PDB entry 9IPA | electron microscopy, 3.85 A resolution | chains A and B of the 3 polymer chains in the assembly

Chain A:
Protein: Epidermal growth factor receptor
From: Homo sapiens
Notes: EC 2.7.10.1
UniProtKB: P00533 (EGFR_HUMAN); residues 1-621 here correspond to UniProt positions 25-645 (UniProt number = residue number + 24)
Amino-acid sequence (627 residues; row label = number of the first residue in the row):
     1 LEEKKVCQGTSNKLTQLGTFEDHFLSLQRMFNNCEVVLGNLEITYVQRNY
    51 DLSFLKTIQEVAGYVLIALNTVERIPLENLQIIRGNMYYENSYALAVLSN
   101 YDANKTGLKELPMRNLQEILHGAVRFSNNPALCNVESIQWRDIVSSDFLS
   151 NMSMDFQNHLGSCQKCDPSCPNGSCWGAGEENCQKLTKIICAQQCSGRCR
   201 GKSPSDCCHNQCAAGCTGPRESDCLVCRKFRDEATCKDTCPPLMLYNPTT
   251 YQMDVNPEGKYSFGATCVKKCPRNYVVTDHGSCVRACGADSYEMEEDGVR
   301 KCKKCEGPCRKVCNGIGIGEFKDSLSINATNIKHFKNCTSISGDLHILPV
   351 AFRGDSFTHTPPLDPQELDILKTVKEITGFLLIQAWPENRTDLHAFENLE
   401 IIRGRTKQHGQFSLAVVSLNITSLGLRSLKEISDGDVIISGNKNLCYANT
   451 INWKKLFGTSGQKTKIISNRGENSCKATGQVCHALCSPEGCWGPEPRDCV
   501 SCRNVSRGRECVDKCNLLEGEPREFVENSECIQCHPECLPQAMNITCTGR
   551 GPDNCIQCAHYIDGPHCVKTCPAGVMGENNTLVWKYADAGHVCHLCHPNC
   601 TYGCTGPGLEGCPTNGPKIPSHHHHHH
Not modelled in the structure: 1-3, 9-22, 46-51, 70-72, 100-107, 156-172, 190-210, 216-222, 588-627
Construct notes: expression tag (622-627)
Swiss-Prot annotation at these positions:
  - modified residue: Ser205 (Phosphoserine)
  - glycosylation (N-linked (GlcNAc...) asparagine): Asn32 (complex), Asn49, Asn104, Asn151, Asn172, Asn328, Asn337, Asn389, Asn420, Asn504, Asn544, Asn579, Asn599 (high mannose)

Chain B:
Protein: HL-type bispecific diabody Ex3
From: synthetic construct
Notes: engineered mutation(s): Y52W
Amino-acid sequence (527 residues; row label = number of the first residue in the row):
     1 MAFAAQVQLVQSGGGVVQPGRSLRLSCKASGYTFTRYTMHWVRQAPGKGL
    51 EWIGYINPSRGYTNYNQKVKDRFTISRDNSKNTAFLQMDSLRPEDTGVYF
   101 CARYYDDHYSLDYWGQGTPVTVSSAGGGGSDIVMTQSPLSLPVTPGEPAS
   151 ISCRSSQNIVHNNGITYLEWYLQKPGQSPQLLIYKVSDRFSGVPDRFSGS
   201 GSGTDFTLKISRVEAEDVGVYYCFQGSHIPPTFGQGTKVEIKRAAAAGGG
   251 GSGGGGSGGGGSGGGGSQVQLVQSGAEVKKPGASVKVSCKASGYTFTSYW
   301 MHWVRQAPGQGLEWMGNIWPGSGGTNYAEKFKNRVTMTRDTSISTAYMEL
   351 SRLRSDDTAVYYCARSGGPYFFDYWGQGTLVTVSSAGGGGSDIQMTQSPS
   401 SLSASVGDRVTITCSASSSVSYMNWYQQTPGKAPKRWIYDTSKLASGVPS
   451 RFSGSGSGTDYTFTISSLQPEDIATYYCQQWSSNPFTFGQGTKLQITRAA
   501 AAEQKLISEEDLNLGGGMRGSHHHHHH
Not modelled in the structure: 1-5, 243-267, 498-527

Chain A / chain B interface:
Contacting residue pairs (7; chain A residue first):
  Arg353(A) - Gly368(B)
  Gly354(A) - Gly368(B)
  Asp355(A) - Gly367(B)
  Asp355(A) - Gly368(B)
  Ser356(A) - Gly367(B)  hydrogen bond (backbone-backbone)
  Ser356(A) - Gly368(B)  hydrogen bond (backbone-backbone)
  Ser356(A) - Phe371(B)
Also at the interface, not in a pair above, chain A (6 interface residues in all): Pro349, Val350
Also at the interface, not in a pair above, chain B (6 interface residues in all): Ser298, Pro369, Tyr370

Overview:
Chain A and chain B each contribute 6 residues to their interface; the contacts include 2 hydrogen bonds.
Backbone hydrogen bonds pair Ser356(A)-Gly367(B) and Ser356(A)-Gly368(B).
Chain A is Epidermal growth factor receptor (Homo sapiens) and chain B is HL-type bispecific diabody Ex3
(synthetic construct); the structure, Poly-alanine model for HL-type bispecific diabody Ex3 composed of 528
and OKT3 Fvs in ternary complex ..., was determined by electron microscopy, deposited together with 9IP7,
9IP8, 9IP9, 9IPB, 9IPC, 9IPD and 9IPE.
